7FD8 - chains A and B; structure by electron microscopy, 3.80 A resolution.

== Chain A (and B) ==
Protein: Metabotropic glutamate receptor 5
Source organism: Homo sapiens
Notes: chain B of this document is another copy of the same molecule, construct and numbering; everything in this record applies to it too
Reference sequence: P41594 (GRM5_HUMAN); residues 21-856 here = UniProt positions 21-856
Amino-acid sequence (862 residues; row label = number of the first residue in the row; numbers below 1 keep their minus sign (Asp-5 is residue -5)):
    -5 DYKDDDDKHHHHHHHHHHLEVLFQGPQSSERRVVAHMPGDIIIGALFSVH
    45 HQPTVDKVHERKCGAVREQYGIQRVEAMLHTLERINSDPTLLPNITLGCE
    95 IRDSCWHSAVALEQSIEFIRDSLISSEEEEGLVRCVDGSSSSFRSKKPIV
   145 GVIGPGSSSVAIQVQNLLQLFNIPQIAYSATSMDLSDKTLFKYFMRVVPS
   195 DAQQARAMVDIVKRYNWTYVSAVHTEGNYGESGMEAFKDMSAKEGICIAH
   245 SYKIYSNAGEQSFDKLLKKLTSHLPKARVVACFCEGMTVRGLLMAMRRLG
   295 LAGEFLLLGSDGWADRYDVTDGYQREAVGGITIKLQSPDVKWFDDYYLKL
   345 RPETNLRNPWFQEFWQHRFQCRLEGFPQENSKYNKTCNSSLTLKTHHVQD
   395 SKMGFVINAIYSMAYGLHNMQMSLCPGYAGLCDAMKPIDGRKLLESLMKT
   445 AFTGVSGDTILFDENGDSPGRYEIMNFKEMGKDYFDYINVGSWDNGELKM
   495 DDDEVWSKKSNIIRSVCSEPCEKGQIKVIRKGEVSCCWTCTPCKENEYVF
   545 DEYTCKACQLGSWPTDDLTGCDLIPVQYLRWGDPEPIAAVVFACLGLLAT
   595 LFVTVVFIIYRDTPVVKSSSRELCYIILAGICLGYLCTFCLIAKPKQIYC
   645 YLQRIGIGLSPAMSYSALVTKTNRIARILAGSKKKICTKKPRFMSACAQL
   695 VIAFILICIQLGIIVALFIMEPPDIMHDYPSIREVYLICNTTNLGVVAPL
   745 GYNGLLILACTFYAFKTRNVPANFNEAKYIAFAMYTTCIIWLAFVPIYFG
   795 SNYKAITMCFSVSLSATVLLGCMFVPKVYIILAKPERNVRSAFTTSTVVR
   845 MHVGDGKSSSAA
Not modelled in the structure: -5 to 24, 118-140, 673-688, 828-856
Sequence notes: expression tag (-5 to 20); engineered mutation Leu350 (His in P41594), Ala445 (Asn in P41594), Ala742 (Thr in P41594), Ala753 (Ser in P41594), Ala777 (Thr in P41594), Ala799 (Ile in P41594), Leu813 (Ala in P41594)
Swiss-Prot annotation at these positions:
  - binding site (L-glutamate): Tyr64, Ser152, Ser173 to Thr175, Tyr223, Asp305, Lys396
  - glycosylation (N-linked (GlcNAc...) asparagine): Asn88, Asn210, Asn378, Asn382, Asn734
  - mutagenesis: Ser613 (S613A/K: Increased constitutive signaling activity), Ser614 (S614D: Decreased constitutive signaling activity), Lys665 (K665A: Increased constitutive signaling activity), Glu770 (E770A: Increased constitutive signaling activity)
Disulfide bonds: Cys57-Cys99, Cys241-Cys530, Cys276-Cys278, Cys365-Cys381, Cys419-Cys426, Cys511-Cys531, Cys515-Cys534, Cys537-Cys549, Cys552-Cys565, Cys644-Cys733
Covalently attached groups: N-acetylglucosamine (NAG) linked to Asn210
Small-molecule neighbours: quisqualate (QUS; (S)-2-amino-3-(3,5-dioxo-[1,2,4]oxadiazolidin-2-yl)-propionic acid): Tyr64, Trp100, Gly150, Ser151, Ser152, Ser173, Ala174, Thr175, Ser176, Tyr223, Glu279, Gly280, Asp305, Gly306, Lys396
From the paper describing this entry:
  - mutagenesis - A813L (Tm of 28 degC): increased stability
  - binding site for quisqualate: Tyr64, Trp100, Ser151, Ser152, Ser173, Ala174, Thr175
  - self-association interface (contacts with another copy of this molecule); pairs are residue here / residue on that copy: Ile791-Ile791
  - allosteric site: Pro655, Trp785, Ser809
  - mutagenesis - T742A/S753A/T777A/I799A/A813L: increased stability in response to MPEP
  - mutagenesis - T781A, S809A (1.5 log units): decreased signaling in response to alloswitch-1
  - mutagenesis - S809A: abolished signaling in response to cis-alloswitch-1
  - mutagenesis - Y659A: decreased signaling in response to trans- and cis-alloswitch-1
  - mutagenesis - W785A: increased signaling in response to alloswitch-1

== Chain A / chain B interface ==
Pairs across the interface (41):
  Val52(A) - Thr183(B)
  His53(A) - Lys182(B)
  His53(A) - Thr183(B)
  His53(A) - Lys186(B)
  Arg55(A) - Leu164(B)
  Ala103(A) - Leu164(B)
  Leu106(A) - Asn160(B)
  Leu106(A) - Leu161(B)
  Leu106(A) - Leu164(B)  hydrophobic
  Glu107(A) - Leu164(B)
  Ile110(A) - Leu161(B)  hydrophobic
  Ile110(A) - Leu164(B)  hydrophobic
  Ile110(A) - Phe165(B)  hydrophobic
  Arg114(A) - Leu117(B)
  Leu117(A) - Arg114(B)
  Leu117(A) - Leu117(B)  hydrophobic
  Gln157(A) - Gln157(B)
  Gln157(A) - Asn160(B)  hydrogen bond
  Asn160(A) - Leu106(B)
  Asn160(A) - Gln157(B)  hydrogen bond
  Leu161(A) - Leu106(B)
  Leu161(A) - Ile110(B)  hydrophobic
  Leu164(A) - Arg55(B)
  Leu164(A) - Ala103(B)
  Leu164(A) - Leu106(B)  hydrophobic
  Leu164(A) - Glu107(B)
  Leu164(A) - Ile110(B)  hydrophobic
  Phe165(A) - Ile110(B)  hydrophobic
  Asp181(A) - Tyr249(B)  hydrogen bond
  Lys182(A) - His53(B)
  Thr183(A) - Val52(B)
  Thr183(A) - His53(B)
  Leu184(A) - Tyr249(B)
  Lys186(A) - His53(B)
  Tyr249(A) - Asp181(B)  hydrogen bond
  Tyr249(A) - Leu184(B)
  Arg524(A) - Arg524(B)
  Lys525(A) - Tyr547(B)
  Tyr547(A) - Lys525(B)
  Ile783(A) - Ile783(B)  hydrophobic
  Ala787(A) - Ala787(B)  hydrophobic
Other interface residues (no listed pair), chain A (30 interface residues in all): Glu225, Phe776, Tyr779, Thr780, Ile791
Other interface residues (no listed pair), chain B (30 interface residues in all): Glu225, Phe776, Tyr779, Thr780, Ile791

== Overview ==
Chain A and chain B each contribute 30 residues to their interface, with 4 hydrogen bonds. Polar contacts
include Gln157(A)-Asn160(B) and Asp181(A)-Tyr249(B). From the paper: a binding site for quisqualate at
Tyr64(A), Trp100(A) and Ser151(A) among others; T781A and S809A of chain A reduce signaling in response to
alloswitch-1; 6 substitutions were tested in all.
Chain A and chain B are both Metabotropic glutamate receptor 5 (Homo sapiens); the structure, Thermostabilised
full length human mGluR5-5M bound with L-quisqualic acid, was determined by electron microscopy together with
7FD9 and 7P2L from the same study.
